9GNB - chains A and B; structure by X-ray diffraction, 1.80 A resolution.

== Chain A ==
Name: Tumor protein p73
From: Homo sapiens
Reference sequence: O15350 (P73_HUMAN); residues 3-64 here correspond to UniProt positions 489-550 (UniProt number = residue number + 486)
Chain sequence (64 residues; each row starts with the number of its first residue):
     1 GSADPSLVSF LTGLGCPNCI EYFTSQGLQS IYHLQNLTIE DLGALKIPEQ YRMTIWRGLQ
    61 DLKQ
Unresolved in the structure: 1-3
Construct notes: expression tag (1-2)
Reported in the primary citation:
  - specificity-determining residues: P5, G13, P17, Y51, T54

== Chain B ==
Name: Darpin B9
From: synthetic construct
Notes: antibody fragment or engineered binder
Chain sequence (160 residues; row label = number of the first residue in the row):
     1 GSDLGKKLLE AARAGQDDEV RILMANGADV NALDSWGFTP LHLAAFFGHL EIVEVLLKTG
    61 ADVNAVDNAG TTPLHLAAHA GHLEIVEVLL KAGADVNAHD QHGTVTPLHL AAHMGHLEIV
   121 EVLLKHGADV NAQDKFGKTP FDLAIDNGNE DIAEVLQKAA
Unresolved in the structure: 1-2, 101, 160

== How chain A and chain B interact ==
Residue-residue contacts - 42 pairs, chain A then chain B:
  D4(A) - R13(B)  salt bridge
  P5(A) - F38(B)
  P5(A) - L43(B)  hydrophobic
  P5(A) - F46(B)
  P5(A) - F47(B)
  S6(A) - W36(B)
  S6(A) - F38(B)
  V8(A) - F46(B)  hydrophobic
  V8(A) - H79(B)
  S9(A) - W36(B)  hydrogen bond
  S9(A) - D67(B)  hydrogen bond
  S9(A) - A69(B)
  S9(A) - T71(B)  hydrogen bond
  F10(A) - W36(B)  hydrophobic
  T12(A) - T71(B)
  T12(A) - D100(B)
  T12(A) - V105(B)
  T12(A) - L110(B)
  G13(A) - A69(B)
  G13(A) - D100(B)
  G13(A) - H102(B)
  G13(A) - G103(B)  hydrogen bond (backbone-backbone)
  L14(A) - G103(B)
  L14(A) - K135(B)
  L14(A) - F136(B)
  G15(A) - G103(B)
  G15(A) - V105(B)
  G15(A) - D134(B)
  G15(A) - F136(B)
  P17(A) - V105(B)
  P17(A) - L110(B)  hydrophobic
  P17(A) - H113(B)
  N18(A) - H113(B)
  N18(A) - K138(B)
  N18(A) - L143(B)
  E21(A) - H113(B)  salt bridge
  I31(A) - W36(B)  hydrophobic
  Q50(A) - F136(B)
  Y51(A) - F136(B)  hydrophobic
  Y51(A) - K138(B)
  T54(A) - F136(B)
  L62(A) - W36(B)  hydrophobic
Other interface residues (no listed pair), chain A (20 interface residues in all): C16, I20
Other interface residues (no listed pair), chain B (24 interface residues in all): H75, L76, M114
The authors on this interface:
  - interface residues, chain A: P5(A), G13(A), P17(A), Y51(A), T54(A)

== Summary ==
20 residues of chain A and 24 residues of chain B are in contact; the contacts include 4 hydrogen bonds and 2
salt bridges. Polar pairs include D4(A)-R13(B), E21(A)-H113(B) and S9(A)-W36(B). The paper reports interface
residues P5(A), G13(A) and P17(A) among others; specificity determinants P5(A), G13(A) and P17(A) among
others.
Chain A is Tumor protein p73 (Homo sapiens) and chain B is Darpin B9 (synthetic construct); the structure,
Structure of p73 SAM domain in complex with DARPin B9, was determined by X-ray diffraction, deposited together
with 9GLQ.
